1UIP - chain A; structure by X-ray diffraction, 2.40 A resolution.

Chain A:
Protein: Adenosine deaminase
Organism: Mus musculus
Notes: EC 3.5.4.4
UniProtKB: P03958 (ADA_MOUSE); residues 4-352 here = UniProt positions 4-352
Chain sequence (349 residues; numbered 4 to 352; the number before each row is that of its first residue):
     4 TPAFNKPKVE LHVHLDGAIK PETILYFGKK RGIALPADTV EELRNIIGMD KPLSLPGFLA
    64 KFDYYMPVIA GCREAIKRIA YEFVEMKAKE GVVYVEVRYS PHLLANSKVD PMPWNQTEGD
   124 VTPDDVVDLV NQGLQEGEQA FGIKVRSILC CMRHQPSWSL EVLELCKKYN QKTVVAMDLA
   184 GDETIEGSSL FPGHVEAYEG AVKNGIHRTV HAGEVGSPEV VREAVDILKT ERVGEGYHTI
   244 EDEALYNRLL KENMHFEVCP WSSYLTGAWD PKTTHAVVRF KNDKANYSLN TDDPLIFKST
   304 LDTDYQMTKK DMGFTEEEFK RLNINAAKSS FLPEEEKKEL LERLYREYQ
Sequence notes: engineered mutation E238 (His in P03958)
Ion coordination: Zn2+: H15, H17, H214, D295
Small-molecule neighbours: purine riboside (PUR): H17, D19, L58, F61, L62, F65, R101, Y102, S103, L106, C153, M155, A183, G184, H214, E217, D295, D296
Swiss-Prot annotation at these positions:
  - active site: E217 (Proton donor)
  - binding site (Zn(2+)): H15, H17, H214, D295
  - binding site (substrate): H17, D19, G184, D296
  - site (Important for interaction with adenosine receptors and increasing their affinity for agonists): L58, L62
  - modified residue (N6-acetyllysine): K54, K232
  - mutagenesis: E217 (E217D: Reduces catalytic activity 700-fold. No effect on affinity for adenosine; E217G: Reduces catalytic activity 3200-fold. No effect on affinity for adenosine ...), D295 (D295E: No effect on affinity for adenosine. Reduces enzyme activity 2750-fold), D296 (D296A: Reduces affinity for adenosine 70-fold. Reduces enzyme activity 110000-fold; D296N: Reduces affinity for adenosine 10-fold. Reduces enzyme activity 100-fold)

In short:
Ligands of chain A: purine riboside. H15, H17, H214 and D295 coordinate Zn2+. Curated annotation (UniProt)
lists active-site residue E217, 4 Zn2+-binding residues, 4 substrate-binding residues and 3 mutagenesis sites.
Chain A is Adenosine deaminase (Mus musculus); the structure, Adenosine deaminase (his 238 glu mutant), was
determined by X-ray diffraction (same publication as 1UIO).
